4M7C - chains A and B of the 4 polymer chains in the assembly; structure by X-ray diffraction, 2.05 A resolution.

# Chain A (and B)
Name: Telomeric repeat-binding factor 2
Organism: Homo sapiens
Notes: fragment: TRFH domain; chain B of this document is another copy of the same molecule, construct and numbering; everything in this record applies to it too
UniProt: Q15554 (TERF2_HUMAN); residues 45-244 here = UniProt positions 45-244
Chain sequence (200 residues; each row starts with the number of its first residue):
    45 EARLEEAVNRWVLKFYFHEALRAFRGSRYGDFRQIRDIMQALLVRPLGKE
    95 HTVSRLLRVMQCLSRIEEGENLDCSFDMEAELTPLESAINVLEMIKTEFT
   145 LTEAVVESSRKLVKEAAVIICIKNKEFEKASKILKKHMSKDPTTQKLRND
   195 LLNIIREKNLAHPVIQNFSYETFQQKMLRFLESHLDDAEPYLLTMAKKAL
Unresolved in the structure: 45, 124, 183-185 (chain B: 184-185)
Reported in the primary citation:
  - mutagenesis - F120A: abolished binding to SLX4
  - mutagenesis - F120A: abolished localization to SLX4

# Chain A / chain B interface
Residue-residue contacts (41):
  Ala46(A) - Leu244(B)
  Leu48(A) - Leu237(B)  hydrophobic
  Leu48(A) - Ala240(B)
  Leu48(A) - Lys241(B)
  Leu48(A) - Leu244(B)
  Val52(A) - Phe59(B)  hydrophobic
  Val52(A) - Leu236(B)
  Val52(A) - Ala240(B)  hydrophobic
  Asn53(A) - Tyr60(B)  hydrogen bond
  Trp55(A) - Leu236(B)
  Trp55(A) - Met239(B)
  Trp55(A) - Ala240(B)  hydrophobic
  Val56(A) - Tyr60(B)
  Phe59(A) - Val52(B)  hydrophobic
  Tyr60(A) - Asn53(B)  hydrogen bond
  Tyr60(A) - Val56(B)
  Tyr60(A) - Leu86(B)
  Asp75(A) - Arg89(B)  salt bridge
  Gln78(A) - Val88(B)
  Gln78(A) - Arg89(B)  hydrogen bond
  Asp81(A) - Ala85(B)
  Ile82(A) - Ala85(B)
  Ile82(A) - Leu86(B)  hydrophobic
  Ile82(A) - Arg89(B)
  Ala85(A) - Asp81(B)
  Ala85(A) - Ile82(B)
  Leu86(A) - Tyr60(B)
  Leu86(A) - Ile82(B)  hydrophobic
  Val88(A) - Gln78(B)
  Arg89(A) - Asp75(B)  salt bridge
  Arg89(A) - Gln78(B)  hydrogen bond
  Arg89(A) - Ile82(B)
  Leu236(A) - Val52(B)
  Leu236(A) - Trp55(B)
  Leu236(A) - Leu236(B)  hydrophobic
  Met239(A) - Trp55(B)
  Ala240(A) - Val52(B)  hydrophobic
  Ala240(A) - Trp55(B)
  Ala243(A) - Trp55(B)  hydrophobic
  Leu244(A) - Arg47(B)
  Leu244(A) - Leu48(B)  hydrophobic
Other interface residues (no listed pair), chain A (28 interface residues in all): Glu49, Ala51, Glu63, Ile79, Tyr235, Leu237, Lys241
Other interface residues (no listed pair), chain B (28 interface residues in all): Glu49, Ala51, Glu63, Ile79, Tyr235, Ala243

# Summary
Chain A and chain B each contribute 28 residues to their interface; the contacts include 4 hydrogen bonds and
2 salt bridges. Polar pairs include Asp75(A)-Arg89(B), Asn53(A)-Tyr60(B) and Gln78(A)-Arg89(B). From the
paper: F120A of chain A abolishes binding to SLX4; F120A of chain A abolishes localization to SLX4.
Chain A and chain B are both Telomeric repeat-binding factor 2 (Homo sapiens); the structure, Crystal
structure of the TRF2-binding motif of SLX4 in complex with the TRFH domain of TRF2, was determined by X-ray
diffraction.
